Entry 5GON (X-ray diffraction, 2.48 A resolution); this record covers chains A and E of the 6 polymer chains in the assembly.

== Chain A ==
Name: Tubulin alpha-1B chain
From: Bos taurus
UniProtKB: P81947 (TBA1B_BOVIN); residue numbers follow UniProt; this construct covers 1-440
Chain sequence (440 residues; numbered 1 to 440; the number before each row is that of its first residue):
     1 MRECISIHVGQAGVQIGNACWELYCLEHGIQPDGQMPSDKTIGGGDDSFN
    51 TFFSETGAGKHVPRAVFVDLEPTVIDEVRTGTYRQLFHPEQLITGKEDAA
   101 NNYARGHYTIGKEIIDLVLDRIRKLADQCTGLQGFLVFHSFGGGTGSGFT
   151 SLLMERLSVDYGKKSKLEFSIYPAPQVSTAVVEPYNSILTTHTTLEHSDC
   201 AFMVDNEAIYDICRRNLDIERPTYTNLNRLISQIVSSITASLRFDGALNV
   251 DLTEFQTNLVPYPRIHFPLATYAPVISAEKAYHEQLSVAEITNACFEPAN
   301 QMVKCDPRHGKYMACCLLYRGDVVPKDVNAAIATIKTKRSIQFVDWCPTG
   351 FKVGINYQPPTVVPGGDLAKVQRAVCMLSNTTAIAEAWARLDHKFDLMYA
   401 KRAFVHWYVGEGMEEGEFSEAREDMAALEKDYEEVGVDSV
Disordered / not traced: 440
Metal / ion sites: Ca2+: D39, T41, G44, E55
Small-molecule neighbours:
  - 6ZR ((3R,4R)-4-(4-methoxy-3-oxidanyl-phenyl)-3-methyl-1-(3,4,5-trimethoxyphenyl)azetidin-2-one): T179, A180, V181
  - GTP: G10, Q11, A12, Q15, I16, D69, E71, D98, A99, A100, N101, S140, G142, G143, G144, T145, G146, I171, P173, V177, S178, T179, E183, N206, I209, Y224, L227, N228, I231

== Chain E ==
Name: Stathmin-4
From: Rattus norvegicus
UniProtKB: P63043 (STMN4_RAT); residues 6-141 here correspond to UniProt positions 50-185 (UniProt number = residue number + 44)
Chain sequence (136 residues; each row starts with the number of its first residue):
     6 MEVIELNKCTSGQSFEVILKPPSFDGVPEFNASLPRRRDPSLEEIQKKLE
    56 AAEERRKYQEAELLKHLAEKREHEREVIQKAIEENNNFIKMAKEKLAQKM
   106 ESNKENREAHLAAMLERLQEKDKHAEEVRKNKELKE
Disordered / not traced: 29-43
UniProt features mapped onto this chain:
  - modified residue: S46 (Phosphoserine)

== Chain A / chain E interface ==
Contacting residue pairs - 54 pairs, chain A then chain E:
  Y108(A) - L54(E)  hydrophobic
  Y108(A) - A57(E)  hydrophobic
  T109(A) - R61(E)  hydrogen bond
  K112(A) - E58(E)
  L152(A) - L54(E)  hydrophobic
  E155(A) - I50(E)
  R156(A) - L47(E)
  V159(A) - P45(E)
  E196(A) - D44(E)
  E196(A) - P45(E)
  D245(A) - C14(E)
  D245(A) - S16(E)
  A247(A) - N12(E)
  A247(A) - S19(E)  hydrogen bond (backbone-side chain)
  L248(A) - S19(E)
  P325(A) - Q18(E)
  P325(A) - F20(E)  hydrophobic
  N329(A) - M6(E)
  N329(A) - V8(E)
  N329(A) - F20(E)
  N329(A) - V22(E)
  I332(A) - V22(E)  hydrophobic
  K336(A) - L24(E)
  D345(A) - P27(E)
  D345(A) - S28(E)  hydrogen bond (backbone-backbone)
  W346(A) - P27(E)
  C347(A) - P27(E)
  P348(A) - K25(E)
  P348(A) - P27(E)
  T349(A) - I23(E)
  T349(A) - L24(E)  hydrogen bond (backbone-backbone)
  T349(A) - K25(E)  hydrogen bond (backbone-backbone)
  G350(A) - V22(E)
  F351(A) - E21(E)
  F351(A) - V22(E)  hydrogen bond (backbone-backbone)
  K352(A) - F20(E)
  K352(A) - E21(E)  salt bridge
  V353(A) - S19(E)
  V353(A) - F20(E)  hydrogen bond (backbone-backbone)
  G354(A) - Q18(E)
  I355(A) - G17(E)
  I355(A) - Q18(E)  hydrogen bond (backbone-backbone)
  N356(A) - S16(E)
  Y357(A) - T15(E)
  Y357(A) - S16(E)  hydrogen bond (backbone-backbone)
  Y357(A) - G17(E)
  Y357(A) - Q18(E)  hydrogen bond
  V409(A) - Q64(E)  hydrogen bond (backbone-side chain)
  G410(A) - Q64(E)
  E411(A) - R61(E)  hydrogen bond (backbone-side chain)
  G412(A) - A57(E)
  G412(A) - R60(E)  hydrogen bond (backbone-side chain)
  G412(A) - R61(E)
  E414(A) - R60(E)  salt bridge
Other interface residues (no listed pair), chain A (40 interface residues in all): H107, S158, H197, G246, V328, A333, Q358
Other interface residues (no listed pair), chain E (31 interface residues in all): P26, S46, Q51, K53

== Summary ==
The interface between chain A and chain E involves 40 residues on one side and 31 on the other, with 13
hydrogen bonds and 2 salt bridges. Polar contacts include K352(A)-E21(E), E414(A)-R60(E) and T109(A)-R61(E).
Ligands of chain A: GTP and compound 6ZR.
Here chain A is Tubulin alpha-1B chain (Bos taurus) and chain E is Stathmin-4 (Rattus norvegicus). Entry 5GON
(Structures of a beta-lactam bridged analogue in complex with tubulin) was determined by X-ray diffraction.
